2XA8 - chains H and L; structure by X-ray diffraction, 2.42 A resolution.

[Chain H]
Name: Omalizumab heavy chain
Source organism: Homo sapiens
Amino-acid sequence (219 residues; each row starts with the number of its first residue):
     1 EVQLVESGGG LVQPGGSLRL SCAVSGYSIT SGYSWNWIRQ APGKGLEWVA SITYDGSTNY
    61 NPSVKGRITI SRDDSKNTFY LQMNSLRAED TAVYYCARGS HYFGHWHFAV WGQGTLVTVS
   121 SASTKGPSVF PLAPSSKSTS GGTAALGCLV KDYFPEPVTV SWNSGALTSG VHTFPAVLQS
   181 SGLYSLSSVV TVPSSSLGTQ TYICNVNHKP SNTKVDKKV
Disulfides: Cys22-Cys96, Cys148-Cys204

[Chain L]
Name: Omalizumab light chain
Source organism: Homo sapiens
Amino-acid sequence (218 residues; numbered 1 to 218; the number before each row is that of its first residue):
     1 DIQLTQSPSS LSASVGDRVT ITCRASQSVD YDGDSYMNWY QQKPGKAPKL LIYAASYLES
    61 GVPSRFSGSG SGTDFTLTIS SLQPEDFATY YCQQSHEDPY TFGQGTKVEI KRTVAAPSVF
   121 IFPPSDEQLK SGTASVVCLL NNFYPREAKV QWKVDNALQS GNSQESVTEQ DSKDSTYSLS
   181 STLTLSKADY EKHKVYACEV THQGLSSPVT KSFNRGEC
Disulfides: Cys23-Cys92, Cys138-Cys198

[How chain H and chain L interact]
Contacting residue pairs - 74 pairs, chain H then chain L:
  Gln40(H) - Gln42(L)  hydrogen bond
  Gln40(H) - Tyr91(L)  hydrogen bond
  Gly45(H) - Tyr91(L)
  Leu46(H) - Pro48(L)  hydrophobic
  Leu46(H) - Tyr91(L)  hydrophobic
  Leu46(H) - Phe102(L)
  Trp48(H) - Pro99(L)
  Trp48(H) - Tyr100(L)
  Asn59(H) - Asp98(L)  hydrogen bond
  Pro62(H) - Pro99(L)
  Tyr95(H) - Gln42(L)  hydrogen bond
  Tyr95(H) - Lys46(L)  hydrogen bond (side chain-backbone)
  Tyr95(H) - Ala47(L)  hydrophobic
  Phe103(H) - Tyr36(L)
  Phe103(H) - Tyr53(L)  hydrophobic
  Phe103(H) - Tyr57(L)
  Gly104(H) - Tyr36(L)
  Trp106(H) - Gln93(L)
  Trp106(H) - Ser95(L)
  Trp106(H) - Tyr100(L)  hydrogen bond
  His107(H) - Asn38(L)
  His107(H) - Tyr40(L)
  Phe108(H) - Tyr40(L)  hydrogen bond (backbone-side chain)
  Phe108(H) - Leu50(L)
  Phe108(H) - Gln93(L)
  Ala109(H) - Leu50(L)  hydrophobic
  Ala109(H) - Glu59(L)
  Trp111(H) - Tyr40(L)  hydrophobic
  Trp111(H) - Ala47(L)  hydrophobic
  Trp111(H) - Pro48(L)  hydrogen bond (side chain-backbone)
  Gly112(H) - Ala47(L)
  Val129(H) - Glu127(L)
  Phe130(H) - Ser125(L)
  Phe130(H) - Glu127(L)
  Phe130(H) - Gln128(L)
  Pro131(H) - Ser125(L)
  Pro131(H) - Glu127(L)
  Leu132(H) - Phe122(L)
  Ala133(H) - Phe122(L)
  Lys137(H) - Phe120(L)
  Lys137(H) - Ile121(L)  hydrogen bond (backbone-backbone)
  Lys137(H) - Lys211(L)
  Lys137(H) - Ser212(L)
  Ser138(H) - Phe120(L)
  Ser138(H) - Phe122(L)
  Ser140(H) - Val119(L)  hydrogen bond (side chain-backbone)
  Ser140(H) - Phe120(L)
  Ser140(H) - Lys211(L)
  Ala145(H) - Phe120(L)  hydrophobic
  Ala145(H) - Phe122(L)
  Ala145(H) - Leu139(L)  hydrophobic
  Leu149(H) - Ser135(L)
  Lys151(H) - Gln128(L)
  Lys151(H) - Ser135(L)
  His172(H) - Asn141(L)  hydrogen bond
  His172(H) - Asn142(L)  hydrogen bond
  His172(H) - Ser178(L)
  Phe174(H) - Leu139(L)  hydrophobic
  Phe174(H) - Ser166(L)
  Phe174(H) - Thr168(L)
  Phe174(H) - Ser178(L)
  Phe174(H) - Leu179(L)
  Phe174(H) - Ser180(L)
  Pro175(H) - Ser166(L)  hydrogen bond (backbone-side chain)
  Pro175(H) - Val167(L)
  Val177(H) - Gln164(L)
  Val177(H) - Glu165(L)
  Val177(H) - Ser166(L)
  Leu178(H) - Gln164(L)  hydrogen bond (backbone-side chain)
  Gln179(H) - Gln164(L)
  Ser187(H) - Ser180(L)  hydrogen bond
  Val189(H) - Leu139(L)  hydrophobic
  Thr191(H) - Asn141(L)
  Lys217(H) - Glu127(L)  salt bridge
Other interface residues (no listed pair), chain H (44 interface residues in all): Ile38, Lys44, Tyr60, Asn61, Ser135, Thr139, Leu146, Thr173
Other interface residues (no listed pair), chain L (42 interface residues in all): Ala54, Val137, Asp171

[Overview]
44 residues of chain H and 42 residues of chain L are in contact; the contacts include 15 hydrogen bonds and 1
salt bridge. Polar contacts include Lys217(H)-Glu127(L), Gln40(H)-Gln42(L) and Gln40(H)-Tyr91(L).
Here chain H is Omalizumab heavy chain and chain L is Omalizumab light chain, both from Homo sapiens. Entry
2XA8 (Crystal structure of the Fab domain of omalizumab at 2.41A) was determined by X-ray diffraction.
